Entry 4DV3 (X-ray diffraction, 3.55 A resolution); this record covers chains A and M of the 21 polymer chains in the assembly.

Chain A:
Molecule: 16S rRNA
Organism: Thermus thermophilus
Sequence (1522 nucleotides; numbered 0 to 1544 plus 19 insertion-coded residues; 42 numbers in that range are skipped by the numbering (no residue carries them; nothing is unmodelled there); the number before each row is that of its first residue; a row labelled like 190A-190L holds insertion residues (190A, then the next letters in order); numbering starts at 0):
     0 UUUGUUGGAG AGUUUGAUCC UGGCUCAGGG UGAACGCUGG CGGCGUGCCU AAGACAUGCA
    60 AGUCGUGCGG G
    73 CCGCGGGGUU UU
    88 ACUCCG
    95 UGGUC
   101 AGCGGCGGAC GGGUGAGUAA CGCGUGGGU
  129A G
   130 ACCUACCCGG AAGAGGGGGA CAACCCGGGG AAACUCGGGC UAAUCCCCCA UGUGGACCCG
   190 C
190A-190L CCCUUGGGGUGU
   191 GUCCAAAGGG CUUU
   216 GCCCGCUUCC GGAUGGGCCC GCGUCCCAUC AGCUAGUUGG UGGGGUAAUG GCCCACCAAG
   276 GCGACGACGG GUAGCCGGUC UGAGAGGAUG GCCGGCCACA GGGGCACUGA GACACGGGCC
   336 CCACUCCUAC GGGAGGCAGC AGUUAGGAAU CUUCCGCAAU GGGCGCAAGC CUGACGGAGC
   396 GACGCCGCUU GGAGGAAGAA GCCCUUCGGG GUGUAAACUC CUGAA
   442 CCCGGGACGA AACCCCCGAC GA
   474 GGGGACUGAC GGUACCGGG
   494 GUAAUAGCGC CGGCCAACUC CGUGCCAGCA GCCGCGGUAA UACGGAGGGC GCGAGCGUUA
   554 CCCGGAUUCA CUGGGCGUAA AGGGCGUGUA GGCGGCCUGG GGCGUCCCAU GUGAAAGACC
   614 ACGGCUCAAC CGUGGGGGAG CGUGGGAUAC GCUCAGGCUA GACGGUGGGA GAGGGUGGUG
   674 GAAUUCCCGG AGUAGCGGUG AAAUGCGCAG AUACCGGGAG GAACGCCGAU GGCGAAGGCA
   734 GCCACCUGGU CCACCCGUGA CGCUGAGGCG CGAAAGCGUG GGGAGCAAAC CGGAUUAGAU
   794 ACCCGGGUAG UCCACGCCCU AAACGAUGCG CGCUAGGUCU CUGGGUCU
   848 CCUGGGGGCC GAAGCUAACG CGUUAAGCGC GCCGCCUGGG GAGUACGGCC GCAAGGCUGA
   908 AACUAAAAGG AAUUGACGGG GGCCCGCACA AGCGGUGGAG CAUGUGGUUU AAUUCGAAGX
   968 AACGCGAAGA ACCUUACCAG GCCUUGACAU GCUAGG
 1003A G
  1004 AACCCGGGUG AAAGCCUGGG GUGCCCC
1030A-1030D GCGA
  1031 GGGGAGCCCU AGCACAGGUG CUGCAUGGCC GUCGUCAGCU CGUGCCGUGA GGUGUUGGGU
  1091 UAAGUCCCGC AACGAGCGCA ACCCCCGCCG UUAGUUGCCA GCGGUUCGGC CGGGCACUCU
  1151 AACGGGACUG CCCGCGAAA
  1171 GCGGGAGGAA GGAGGGGACG ACGUCUGGUC AGCAUGGCCC UUACGGCCUG GGCGACACAC
  1231 GUGCUACAAU GCCCACUACA AAGCGAUGCC ACCCGGCAAC GGGGAGCUAA UCGCAAAAAG
  1291 GUGGGCCCAG UUCGGAUUGG GGUCUGCAAC CCGACCCCAU GAAGCCGGAA UCGCUAGUAA
  1351 UCGCGGAUCA G
 1361A C
  1362 CAUGCCGCGG UGAAUACGUU CCCGGGCCUU GUACACACXG CCXGUXACGC CAUGGGAGCG
  1422 GGCUCUACCC GAAGUCGCCG GG
  1446 AGCCUACGGG
  1459 CAGGCGCCGA GGGUAGGGCC CGUGACUGGG GCGAAGUCGU AACAAGGUAG CUGUACCGGA
  1519 AGGUGCGGCU GGAUCCACUC CUUUCU
Not modelled in the structure: 0-4, 1534-1538
Sequence notes: engineered mutation A912 (C1535 in M26923.1); conflict C1534 (A2157 in M26923.1), A1535 (C2158 in M26923.1)
Modified residues: PSU (pseudouridine-5'-monophosphate) at position 516, 7MG (7N-methyl-8-hydroguanosine-5'-monophosphate) at position 527, M2G (N2-dimethylguanosine-5'-monophosphate) at position 966, 5MC (5-methylcytidine-5'-monophosphate) at position 967, 2MG (2N-methylguanosine-5'-monophosphate) at position 1207, 5MC (5-methylcytidine-5'-monophosphate) at position 1400, 4OC (4n,o2'-methylcytidine-5'-monophosphate) at position 1402, 5MC (5-methylcytidine-5'-monophosphate) at position 1404, 5MC (5-methylcytidine-5'-monophosphate) at position 1407, UR3 (3-methyluridine-5'-monophoshate) at position 1498, MA6 (6N-dimethyladenosine-5'-monophoshate) at position 1518, MA6 (6N-dimethyladenosine-5'-monophoshate) at position 1519, PSU (pseudouridine-5'-monophosphate) at position 1540, PSU (pseudouridine-5'-monophosphate) at position 1541
Ion coordination: Mg2+ site 1 near G7 (its only coordinating residue here); Mg2+ site 2 near G21 (its only coordinating residue here); Mg2+ site 3: C48, U49, G115; Mg2+ site 4 near A53 (its only coordinating residue here); Mg2+ site 5: C58, U387; Mg2+ site 6: A59, U387; Mg2+ site 7: G69, G97; Mg2+ site 8 near G105 (its only coordinating residue here); Mg2+ site 9: A109, G331; Mg2+ site 10 near G111 (its only coordinating residue here); Mg2+ site 11: G117, G289; Mg2+ site 12: C121, G124, U125, G236; 106 more Mg2+ sites not listed
Residues lining bound ligands: streptomycin (SRY): U12, U14, C526, 7MG_527, A912, A913, A914, A915, C1490, G1491

Chain M:
Name: ribosomal protein S13
Organism: Thermus thermophilus
Reference sequence: P80377 (RS13_THET8); residue numbers follow UniProt; this construct covers 1-126
Amino-acid sequence (126 residues; row label = number of the first residue in the row):
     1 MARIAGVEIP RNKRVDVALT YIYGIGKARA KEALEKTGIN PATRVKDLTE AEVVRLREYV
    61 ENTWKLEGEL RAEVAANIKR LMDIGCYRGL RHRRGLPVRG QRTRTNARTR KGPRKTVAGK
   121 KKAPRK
Not modelled in the structure: 1, 120-126
Ion coordination: Mg2+: Thr20 (shared with U1330(A) of chain A)

Chain A / chain M interface:
Residue-residue contacts (83):
  G947(A) - Arg108(M)  phosphate contact
  G947(A) - Thr109(M)  phosphate contact
  C948(A) - Asn106(M)  phosphate contact
  C948(A) - Ala107(M)  phosphate contact
  C948(A) - Arg108(M)  hydrogen bond to the phosphate
  C948(A) - Thr109(M)  hydrogen bond to the phosphate
  A949(A) - Gln101(M)  phosphate contact
  A949(A) - Asn106(M)  hydrogen bond to the base
  U950(A) - Arg102(M)  salt bridge to the phosphate
  U950(A) - Thr105(M)  hydrogen bond to the base
  U950(A) - Asn106(M)  hydrogen bond to the base
  G951(A) - Arg102(M)  salt bridge to the phosphate
  G951(A) - Thr105(M)  base contact
  U952(A) - Arg104(M)  salt bridge to the phosphate
  U952(A) - Thr105(M)  base contact
  G953(A) - Arg104(M)  salt bridge to the phosphate
  G954(A) - Arg104(M)  base contact
  A1225(A) - Arg102(M)  phosphate contact
  A1225(A) - Thr103(M)  hydrogen bond to the phosphate
  A1225(A) - Arg104(M)  phosphate contact
  C1226(A) - Arg91(M)  salt bridge to the phosphate
  C1226(A) - Leu96(M)  phosphate contact
  C1226(A) - Thr103(M)  hydrogen bond to the sugar
  C1226(A) - Arg104(M)  base contact
  C1226(A) - Lys111(M)  hydrogen bond to the sugar
  A1227(A) - Lys111(M)  salt bridge to the phosphate
  A1227(A) - Lys115(M)  hydrogen bond to the sugar
  A1227(A) - Val117(M)  sugar contact
  C1228(A) - Arg104(M)  hydrogen bond to the base
  C1228(A) - Arg108(M)  salt bridge to the phosphate
  C1228(A) - Lys111(M)  salt bridge to the phosphate
  C1228(A) - Pro113(M)  phosphate contact
  C1228(A) - Lys115(M)  salt bridge to the phosphate
  C1228(A) - Thr116(M)  phosphate contact
  C1228(A) - Val117(M)  hydrogen bond to the sugar
  A1229(A) - Arg104(M)  base contact
  A1229(A) - Thr105(M)  base contact
  A1229(A) - Arg114(M)  salt bridge to the phosphate
  A1229(A) - Thr116(M)  hydrogen bond to the phosphate
  C1230(A) - Thr105(M)  base contact
  G1295(A) - Arg14(M)  sugar contact
  C1297(A) - Arg44(M)  salt bridge to the phosphate
  U1302(A) - Lys13(M)  salt bridge to the phosphate
  U1302(A) - Arg14(M)  base contact
  U1302(A) - Val17(M)  phosphate contact
  U1302(A) - Tyr21(M)  hydrogen bond to the phosphate
  A1306(A) - Thr109(M)  sugar contact
  U1307(A) - Gln101(M)  hydrogen bond to the phosphate
  U1307(A) - Thr109(M)  sugar contact
  U1307(A) - Arg110(M)  phosphate contact
  U1308(A) - Ile78(M)  sugar contact
  U1308(A) - His92(M)  hydrogen bond to the phosphate
  U1308(A) - Pro97(M)  phosphate contact
  U1308(A) - Val98(M)  hydrogen bond to the phosphate
  U1308(A) - Arg99(M)  hydrogen bond to the phosphate
  U1308(A) - Gln101(M)  hydrogen bond to the phosphate
  U1308(A) - Arg110(M)  phosphate contact
  G1309(A) - Val74(M)  sugar contact
  G1309(A) - Asn77(M)  hydrogen bond to the sugar
  G1309(A) - Ile78(M)  sugar contact
  G1309(A) - Arg88(M)  salt bridge to the phosphate
  G1309(A) - His92(M)  salt bridge to the phosphate
  G1309(A) - Val98(M)  phosphate contact
  G1309(A) - Arg99(M)  salt bridge to the phosphate
  G1310(A) - Asn77(M)  sugar contact
  G1310(A) - Arg80(M)  salt bridge to the phosphate
  G1310(A) - Arg88(M)  salt bridge to the phosphate
  C1321(A) - Tyr87(M)  sugar contact
  G1323(A) - Gly100(M)  phosphate contact
  C1328(A) - Ala28(M)  phosphate contact
  C1328(A) - Arg29(M)  sugar contact
  A1329(A) - Tyr23(M)  phosphate contact
  A1329(A) - Gly24(M)  sugar contact
  A1329(A) - Ile25(M)  phosphate contact
  A1329(A) - Gly26(M)  hydrogen bond to the phosphate
  A1329(A) - Lys27(M)  phosphate contact
  A1329(A) - Ala28(M)  hydrogen bond to the phosphate
  A1329(A) - Arg29(M)  hydrogen bond to the phosphate
  U1330(A) - Ile22(M)  phosphate contact
  U1330(A) - Tyr23(M)  phosphate contact
  U1330(A) - Ile25(M)  phosphate contact
  U1330(A) - Gly26(M)  phosphate contact
  A1332(A) - Thr109(M)  base contact
Other interface residues (no listed pair), chain A (33 interface residues in all): G1224, C1296, U1301, C1320, G1331
Other interface residues (no listed pair), chain M (44 interface residues in all): Thr20, Leu70

Summary:
Chain A and chain M form an interface of 33 and 44 residues respectively, with 22 hydrogen bonds and 17 salt
bridges. Among the polar pairs are A949(A)-Asn106(M), U950(A)-Thr105(M) and U950(A)-Asn106(M). Bound to chain
A: streptomycin. C48(A), U49(A) and G115(A) coordinate Mg2+ site 3.
Chain A is 16S rRNA and chain M is ribosomal protein S13, both from Thermus thermophilus; the structure,
Crystal structure of the Thermus thermophilus 30S ribosomal subunit with a 16S rRNA mutation, C912A, bound
..., was determined by X-ray diffraction.
